PDB entry 3CW7 | X-ray diffraction, 2.30 A resolution | chains B and C of the 8 polymer chains in the assembly

[Chain B (and C)]
Name: DNA-3-methyladenine glycosylase 2
Source organism: Escherichia coli
Notes: EC 3.2.2.21; chain C of this document is another copy of the same molecule, construct and numbering; everything in this record applies to it too
UniProt: P04395 (3MG2_ECOLI); residues 1-282 here = UniProt positions 1-282
Chain sequence (282 residues; row label = number of the first residue in the row):
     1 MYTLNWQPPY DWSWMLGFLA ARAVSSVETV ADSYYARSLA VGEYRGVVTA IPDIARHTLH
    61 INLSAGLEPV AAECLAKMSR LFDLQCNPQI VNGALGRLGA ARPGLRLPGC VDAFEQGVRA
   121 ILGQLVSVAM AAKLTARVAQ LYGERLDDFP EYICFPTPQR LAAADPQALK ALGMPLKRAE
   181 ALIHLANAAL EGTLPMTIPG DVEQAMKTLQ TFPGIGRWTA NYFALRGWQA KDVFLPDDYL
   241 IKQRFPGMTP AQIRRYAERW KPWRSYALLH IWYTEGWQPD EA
Swiss-Prot annotation at these positions:
  - active site: Asp238 (Proton acceptor)
  - site: Trp218 (Determinant for substrate specificity and/or activity)
  - mutagenesis: Gln124 (Q124A: Methylmethane sulfonate-resistant), Trp218 (W218A: No catalytic activity, methylmethane sulfonate-sensitive), Asp237 (D237N: More than 30% catalytic activity, methylmethane sulfonate-resistant), Asp238 (D238N: No catalytic activity, methylmethane sulfonate-sensitive)

[Chain B / chain C interface]
Residue-residue contacts - 36 pairs, chain B then chain C:
  Tyr44(B) with Gln85(C), hydrogen bond
  Pro69(B) with Gln85(C)
  Val70(B) with Gln85(C)
  Ala72(B) with Leu4(C), hydrophobic; Leu75(C); Ala76(C), hydrophobic; Ser79(C)
  Glu73(B) with Ala76(C); Arg80(C), salt bridge
  Leu75(B) with Ala72(C)
  Ala76(B) with Ala72(C), hydrophobic; Ala76(C), hydrophobic
  Ser79(B) with Ala72(C)
  Arg80(B) with Glu73(C), salt bridge
  Gln85(B) with Tyr44(C), hydrogen bond; Pro69(C); Val70(C)
  Ala189(B) with Gly200(C)
  Leu190(B) with Pro199(C); Gly200(C), hydrogen bond (backbone-backbone); Asp201(C), hydrogen bond (backbone-backbone)
  Glu191(B) with Pro199(C); Gln204(C); Ala205(C)
  Gly192(B) with Pro195(C); Pro199(C)
  Pro195(B) with Gly192(C)
  Met196(B) with Thr197(C)
  Thr197(B) with Met196(C)
  Pro199(B) with Leu190(C); Gly192(C)
  Gly200(B) with Gln159(C); Leu190(C)
  Asp201(B) with Leu190(C), hydrogen bond (backbone-backbone)
  Ala205(B) with Glu191(C)
  Thr208(B) with Glu191(C)
Interface residues without a listed pair, chain B (28 interface residues in all): Tyr2, Leu4, Asn5, Leu84, Gln159, Gln204
Interface residues without a listed pair, chain C (28 interface residues in all): Tyr2, Asn5, Leu84, Ala189, Thr193

[Overview]
The chain B/chain C interface involves 28 residues from each chain; the contacts include 5 hydrogen bonds and
2 salt bridges. Among the polar pairs are Glu73(B)-Arg80(C), Tyr44(B)-Gln85(C) and Leu190(B)-Gly200(C).
UniProt lists active-site residue Asp238(B) and 4 mutagenesis sites on chain B.
Both chains are DNA-3-methyladenine glycosylase 2 (Escherichia coli). Entry 3CW7 (Crystal Structure of an AlkA
Host/Guest Complex 8oxoGuanine:Cytosine Base Pair) was determined by X-ray diffraction (same publication as
3CVT, 3CWA, 3CWS, 3CWT and 3CWU).
